9DJ9 - chain A; structure by X-ray diffraction, 1.92 A resolution.

[Chain A]
Name: Dual specificity protein phosphatase 3
From: Homo sapiens
Notes: EC 3.1.3.16, 3.1.3.48
UniProt: P51452 (DUS3_HUMAN); numbering as in UniProt (aligned over 1-185)
Amino-acid sequence (191 residues; numbered -5 to 185; the number before each row is that of its first residue; numbers below 1 keep their minus sign (Gly-5 is residue -5)):
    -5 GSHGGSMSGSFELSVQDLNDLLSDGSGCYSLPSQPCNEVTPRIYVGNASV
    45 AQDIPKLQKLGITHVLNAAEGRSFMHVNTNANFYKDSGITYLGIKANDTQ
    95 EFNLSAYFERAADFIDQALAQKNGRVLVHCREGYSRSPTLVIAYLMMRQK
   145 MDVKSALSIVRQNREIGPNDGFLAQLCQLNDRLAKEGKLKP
Disordered / not traced: -5 to 7
Sequence notes: expression tag (-5 to 0)
Curated features (UniProtKB/Swiss-Prot):
  - active site: Cys124 (Phosphocysteine intermediate)
What the authors report for this chain:
  - catalytic residues: Asp92 (citing earlier work)

[In short]
Curated annotation (UniProt) lists active-site residue Cys124. From the paper: the catalytic residue Asp92.
Chain A is Dual specificity protein phosphatase 3 (Homo sapiens); the structure, HUMAN VH1-RELATED
DUAL-SPECIFICITY PHOSPHATASE (VHR) in distinct apo form, was determined by X-ray diffraction together with
8TK2, 8TK3, 8TK4, 8TK5 and 8TK6 from the same study.
